PDB entry 7PKZ | electron microscopy, 9.80 A resolution (very low resolution: no residue pairs are listed; an interface is given only as per-side residue counts) | chains IA and KA of the 78 polymer chains in the assembly

== Chain IA (and KA) ==
Name: Major vault protein
From: Rattus norvegicus
Notes: chain KA of this document is another copy of the same molecule, construct and numbering; everything in this record applies to it too
UniProt: Q62667 (MVP_RAT); residues 1-861 here = UniProt positions 1-861
Sequence (861 residues; numbered 1 to 861; the number before each row is that of its first residue):
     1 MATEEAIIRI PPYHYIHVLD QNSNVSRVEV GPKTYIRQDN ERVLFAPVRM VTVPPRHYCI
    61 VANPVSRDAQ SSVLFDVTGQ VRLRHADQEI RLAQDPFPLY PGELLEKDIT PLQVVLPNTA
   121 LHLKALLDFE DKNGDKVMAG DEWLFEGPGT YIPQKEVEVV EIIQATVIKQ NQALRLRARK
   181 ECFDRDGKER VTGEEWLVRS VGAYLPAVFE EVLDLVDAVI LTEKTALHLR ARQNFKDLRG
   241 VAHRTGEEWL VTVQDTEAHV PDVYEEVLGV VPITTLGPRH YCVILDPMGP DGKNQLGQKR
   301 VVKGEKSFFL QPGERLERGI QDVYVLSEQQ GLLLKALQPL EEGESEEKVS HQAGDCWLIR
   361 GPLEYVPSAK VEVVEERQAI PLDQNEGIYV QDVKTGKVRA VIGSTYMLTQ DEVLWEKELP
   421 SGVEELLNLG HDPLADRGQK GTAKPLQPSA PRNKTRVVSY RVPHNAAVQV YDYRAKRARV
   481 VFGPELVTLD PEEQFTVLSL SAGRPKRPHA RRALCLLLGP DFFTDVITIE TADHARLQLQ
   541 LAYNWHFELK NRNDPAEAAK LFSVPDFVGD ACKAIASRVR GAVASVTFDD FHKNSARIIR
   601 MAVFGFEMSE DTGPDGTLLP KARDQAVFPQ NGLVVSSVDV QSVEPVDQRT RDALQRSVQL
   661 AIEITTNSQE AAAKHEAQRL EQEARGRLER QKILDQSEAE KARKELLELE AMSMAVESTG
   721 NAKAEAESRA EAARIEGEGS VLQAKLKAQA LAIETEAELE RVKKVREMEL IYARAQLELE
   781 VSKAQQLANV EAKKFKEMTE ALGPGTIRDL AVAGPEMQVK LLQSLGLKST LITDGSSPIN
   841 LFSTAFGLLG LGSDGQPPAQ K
Disordered / not traced: 1-4, 429-448, 610-618, 816-861
Construct notes: conflict A69 (Thr in Q62667), V77 (Ile in Q62667), L104 (Val in Q62667), D186 (Glu in Q62667), E189 (Gly in Q62667), R232 (Leu in Q62667), K236 (Arg in Q62667), A242 (Leu in Q62667)
What the authors report for this chain:
  - mutagenesis - D39A (Tm = 59 degC): unchanged stability
  - mutagenesis - E4K/E5K/I7N/D39K, I7K (Tm = 56 degC): decreased stability

== Interface between chain IA and chain KA ==
At this resolution (10 A) residue pairs are not listed: 141 residues of chain IA and 131 of chain KA lie at the interface.

== Overview ==
The interface between chain IA and chain KA involves 141 residues on one side and 131 on the other. The paper
reports that E4K/E5K/I7N/D39K and I7K of chain IA reduce stability; D39A of chain IA leaves stability
unchanged.
Chain IA and chain KA are both Major vault protein (Rattus norvegicus); the structure, Vault structure in
committed conformation, was determined by electron microscopy, deposited together with 7PKY and 7PKR.
